1PNL - chains A and B; structure by X-ray diffraction, 2.50 A resolution.

# Chain A
Molecule: Penicillin amidohydrolase
Source organism: Escherichia coli
Notes: EC 3.5.1.11
Reference sequence: P06875 (PAC_ECOLI); residues 1-209 here correspond to UniProt positions 27-235 (UniProt number = residue number + 26)
Sequence (209 residues; numbered 1 to 209; the number before each row is that of its first residue):
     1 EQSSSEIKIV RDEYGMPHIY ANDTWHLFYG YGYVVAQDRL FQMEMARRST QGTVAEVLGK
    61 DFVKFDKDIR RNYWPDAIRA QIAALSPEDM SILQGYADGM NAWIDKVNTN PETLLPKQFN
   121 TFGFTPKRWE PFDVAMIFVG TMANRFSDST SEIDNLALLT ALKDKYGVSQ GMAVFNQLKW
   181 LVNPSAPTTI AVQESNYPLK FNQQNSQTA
Unresolved in the structure: 1-2, 196-209
Ion coordination: Ca2+: Glu152 (shared with Asp73(B), Val75(B), Asp76(B), Pro205(B) of chain B)
Curated features (UniProtKB/Swiss-Prot):
  - binding site (Ca(2+)): Glu152

# Chain B
Molecule: Penicillin amidohydrolase
Source organism: Escherichia coli
Notes: EC 3.5.1.11
Reference sequence: P06875 (PAC_ECOLI); residues 1-557 here correspond to UniProt positions 290-846 (UniProt number = residue number + 289)
Sequence (557 residues; each row starts with the number of its first residue):
     1 SNMWVIGKSK AQDAKAIMVN GPQFGWYAPA YTYGIGLHGA GYDVTGNTPF AYPGLVFGHN
    61 GVISWGSTAG FGDDVDIFAE RLSAEKPGYY LHNGKWVKML SREETITVKN GQAETFTVWR
   121 TVHGNILQTD QTTQTAYAKS RAWDGKEVAS LLAWTHQMKA KNWQEWTQQA AKQALTINWY
   181 YADVNGNIGY VHTGAYPDRQ SGHDPRLPVP GTGKWDWKGL LPFEMNPKVY NPQSGYIANW
   241 NNSPQKDYPA SDLFAFLWGG ADRVTEIDRL LEQKPRLTAD QAWDVIRQTS RQDLNLRLFL
   301 PTLQAATSGL TQSDPRRQLV ETLTRWDGIN LLNDDGKTWQ QPGSAILNVW LTSMLKRTVV
   361 AAVPMPFDKW YSASGYETTQ DGPTGSLNIS VGAKILYEAV QGDKSPIPQA VDLFAGKPQQ
   421 EVVLAALEDT WETLSKRYGN NVSNWKTPAM ALTFRANNFF GVPQAAAEET RHQAEYQNRG
   481 TENDMIVFSP TTSDRPVLAW DVVAPGQSGF IAPDGTVDKH YEDQLKMYEN FGRKSLWLTK
   541 QDVEAHKESQ EVLHVQR
Ion coordination: Ca2+: Asp73, Val75, Asp76, Pro205, Asp252 (shared with Glu152(A) of chain A)
Small-molecule neighbours: 2-phenylacetic acid (PAC): Ser1, Pro22, Gln23, Phe24, Ser67, Thr68, Ala69, Ile177, Asn241
Curated features (UniProtKB/Swiss-Prot):
  - active site: Ser1 (Nucleophile)
  - binding site (Ca(2+)): Asp73, Val75, Asp76, Pro205, Asp252

# How chain A and chain B interact
Residue-residue contacts (317):
  Ser4(A) - Gln556(B)
  Ser5(A) - Leu553(B)
  Ser5(A) - His554(B)
  Ser5(A) - Val555(B)  hydrogen bond (backbone-backbone)
  Glu6(A) - Val552(B)
  Glu6(A) - Leu553(B)
  Glu6(A) - His554(B)  salt bridge
  Ile7(A) - Glu551(B)
  Ile7(A) - Val552(B)
  Ile7(A) - Leu553(B)  hydrogen bond (backbone-backbone)
  Lys8(A) - Glu551(B)
  Lys8(A) - Val552(B)
  Ile9(A) - Ser549(B)
  Ile9(A) - Gln550(B)
  Ile9(A) - Glu551(B)  hydrogen bond (backbone-backbone)
  Ile9(A) - Leu553(B)  hydrophobic
  Val10(A) - Val543(B)  hydrophobic
  Val10(A) - Lys547(B)
  Val10(A) - Ser549(B)
  Arg11(A) - Lys547(B)
  Arg11(A) - Glu548(B)  hydrogen bond (backbone-backbone)
  Arg11(A) - Ser549(B)  hydrogen bond (backbone-backbone)
  Asp12(A) - Trp537(B)
  Asp12(A) - His546(B)
  Asp12(A) - Glu548(B)
  Glu13(A) - His520(B)  hydrogen bond (backbone-side chain)
  Glu13(A) - Trp537(B)  hydrogen bond
  Glu13(A) - His546(B)  hydrogen bond (backbone-backbone)
  Glu13(A) - Glu548(B)
  Tyr14(A) - Gln507(B)
  Tyr14(A) - His520(B)
  Tyr14(A) - Asp523(B)
  Tyr14(A) - Met527(B)
  Tyr14(A) - Lys534(B)
  Gly15(A) - Gln507(B)
  Gly15(A) - His520(B)
  Met16(A) - Gly34(B)
  Met16(A) - Ile35(B)
  Met16(A) - Gly36(B)
  Met16(A) - Thr45(B)
  Met16(A) - Gly46(B)
  Met16(A) - Leu536(B)  hydrophobic
  Pro17(A) - Tyr33(B)
  Pro17(A) - Gly34(B)
  Pro17(A) - Ile35(B)
  Pro17(A) - Gly36(B)  hydrogen bond (backbone-backbone)
  Pro17(A) - Gln507(B)
  His18(A) - Gly36(B)
  His18(A) - His38(B)
  His18(A) - Thr45(B)
  His18(A) - Trp537(B)  hydrogen bond (side chain-backbone)
  His18(A) - Val543(B)
  Ile19(A) - Ile35(B)  hydrophobic
  Ile19(A) - Gly36(B)  hydrogen bond (backbone-backbone)
  Ile19(A) - Leu37(B)
  Ile19(A) - His38(B)  hydrogen bond (backbone-backbone)
  Tyr20(A) - His38(B)
  Tyr20(A) - Val543(B)
  Ala21(A) - His38(B)  hydrogen bond (backbone-backbone)
  Ala21(A) - Gly39(B)
  Ala21(A) - Ala40(B)
  Asp23(A) - Ala40(B)
  Thr24(A) - Ala40(B)
  Trp25(A) - Val555(B)  hydrophobic
  Trp25(A) - Arg557(B)
  His26(A) - Val555(B)  hydrogen bond (side chain-backbone)
  His26(A) - Gln556(B)
  Leu27(A) - His38(B)
  Leu27(A) - Gly39(B)
  Leu27(A) - Tyr42(B)  hydrophobic
  Phe28(A) - Pro53(B)
  Tyr29(A) - Val555(B)
  Tyr31(A) - Tyr33(B)  hydrophobic
  Tyr31(A) - Ile35(B)
  Tyr31(A) - Leu37(B)  hydrophobic
  Tyr31(A) - Thr48(B)
  Tyr31(A) - Ala51(B)  hydrogen bond (side chain-backbone)
  Tyr31(A) - Tyr52(B)  hydrogen bond (side chain-backbone)
  Tyr31(A) - Pro53(B)
  Tyr33(A) - Glu551(B)  hydrogen bond
  Tyr33(A) - Leu553(B)  hydrophobic
  Val34(A) - Tyr33(B)  hydrogen bond (backbone-side chain)
  Val35(A) - Tyr33(B)
  Val35(A) - Ala51(B)  hydrophobic
  Gln37(A) - Glu551(B)
  Asp38(A) - Tyr33(B)  hydrogen bond
  Asp38(A) - Gln507(B)
  Asp38(A) - Ser508(B)
  Asp38(A) - Gly509(B)  hydrogen bond (backbone-backbone)
  Asp38(A) - Phe510(B)  hydrogen bond (backbone-backbone)
  Arg39(A) - Ala30(B)  hydrogen bond (side chain-backbone)
  Arg39(A) - Thr32(B)  hydrogen bond (side chain-backbone)
  Arg39(A) - Tyr33(B)
  Arg39(A) - Gly506(B)  hydrogen bond (side chain-backbone)
  Arg39(A) - Gln507(B)  hydrogen bond (side chain-backbone)
  Arg39(A) - Gly509(B)
  Phe41(A) - Gln464(B)
  Phe41(A) - Ala465(B)
  Gln42(A) - Pro29(B)  hydrogen bond (side chain-backbone)
  Gln42(A) - Ala30(B)  hydrogen bond (side chain-backbone)
  Gln42(A) - Gln464(B)  hydrogen bond
  Met43(A) - Phe50(B)
  Met45(A) - Val462(B)  hydrophobic
  Met45(A) - Pro463(B)
  Ala46(A) - Phe50(B)  hydrophobic
  Ser49(A) - Asn458(B)  hydrogen bond
  Ser49(A) - Phe460(B)
  Ser49(A) - Val462(B)
  Thr50(A) - Phe460(B)
  Val54(A) - Val462(B)  hydrophobic
  Ala55(A) - Thr107(B)
  Ala55(A) - Val108(B)
  Ala55(A) - Lys109(B)  hydrogen bond (backbone-backbone)
  Glu56(A) - Thr107(B)  hydrogen bond (backbone-backbone)
  Glu56(A) - Lys109(B)  hydrogen bond (backbone-backbone)
  Val57(A) - Lys109(B)
  Leu58(A) - Pro463(B)
  Gly59(A) - Val108(B)
  Gly59(A) - Lys109(B)
  Lys60(A) - Val108(B)
  Phe62(A) - Gly461(B)
  Val63(A) - Val108(B)  hydrophobic
  Val63(A) - Glu114(B)
  Phe65(A) - Phe460(B)  hydrophobic
  Phe65(A) - Val462(B)  hydrophobic
  Asp66(A) - Ile106(B)
  Lys67(A) - Glu114(B)  salt bridge
  Lys67(A) - Phe116(B)
  Arg70(A) - Arg102(B)  hydrogen bond (backbone-side chain)
  Arg70(A) - Glu104(B)  salt bridge
  Arg70(A) - Thr105(B)  hydrogen bond (side chain-backbone)
  Arg70(A) - Ile106(B)
  Arg70(A) - Phe116(B)
  Arg71(A) - Phe116(B)
  Arg71(A) - Asn125(B)  hydrogen bond (backbone-side chain)
  Asn72(A) - Asn125(B)
  Asn72(A) - Lys139(B)  hydrogen bond
  Asn72(A) - Arg141(B)  hydrogen bond (backbone-side chain)
  Tyr73(A) - Arg102(B)  hydrogen bond (backbone-side chain)
  Tyr73(A) - Asn125(B)  hydrogen bond (backbone-side chain)
  Trp74(A) - Leu100(B)  hydrophobic
  Trp74(A) - Ser101(B)
  Trp74(A) - Arg102(B)
  Trp74(A) - Val118(B)
  Trp74(A) - Arg120(B)
  Trp74(A) - Asn125(B)
  Pro75(A) - Arg102(B)
  Ile78(A) - Glu147(B)
  Gln81(A) - Gly145(B)
  Gln81(A) - Lys146(B)
  Gln81(A) - Glu147(B)  hydrogen bond
  Gln81(A) - Val148(B)  hydrogen bond (side chain-backbone)
  Leu85(A) - Leu152(B)  hydrophobic
  Glu88(A) - His156(B)  salt bridge
  Glu88(A) - Lys159(B)  salt bridge
  Asp89(A) - Leu152(B)
  Asp89(A) - His156(B)  salt bridge
  Ser91(A) - Arg557(B)  hydrogen bond
  Ile92(A) - Pro53(B)  hydrophobic
  Gln94(A) - Arg557(B)
  Tyr96(A) - Ala51(B)  hydrogen bond (side chain-backbone)
  Tyr96(A) - Pro53(B)  hydrophobic
  Pro111(A) - Pro513(B)
  Glu112(A) - Pro513(B)
  Thr113(A) - Pro513(B)
  Leu114(A) - Phe510(B)
  Leu115(A) - Pro513(B)
  Pro116(A) - Phe510(B)  hydrophobic
  Pro116(A) - Ile511(B)
  Lys117(A) - Ile511(B)  hydrogen bond (backbone-backbone)
  Lys117(A) - Ala512(B)
  Lys117(A) - Gly515(B)
  Gln118(A) - Glu469(B)  hydrogen bond
  Gln118(A) - Ile511(B)
  Ile137(A) - Phe50(B)  hydrophobic
  Ile137(A) - Tyr52(B)
  Phe138(A) - Tyr52(B)  hydrophobic
  Phe138(A) - Glu147(B)
  Phe138(A) - Leu151(B)
  Phe138(A) - Trp154(B)  hydrophobic
  Val139(A) - Glu147(B)
  Gly140(A) - Phe460(B)
  Thr141(A) - Tyr31(B)
  Thr141(A) - Phe50(B)
  Thr141(A) - Tyr52(B)  hydrogen bond
  Thr141(A) - Phe460(B)
  Met142(A) - Tyr52(B)
  Met142(A) - Trp154(B)  hydrophobic
  Met142(A) - Leu175(B)  hydrophobic
  Ala143(A) - Trp143(B)
  Ala143(A) - Leu175(B)  hydrophobic
  Asn144(A) - Trp143(B)
  Arg145(A) - Phe24(B)  hydrogen bond (side chain-backbone)
  Arg145(A) - Tyr27(B)
  Arg145(A) - Tyr31(B)  hydrogen bond
  Arg145(A) - Phe459(B)
  Phe146(A) - Phe24(B)  hydrophobic
  Ser147(A) - Asp74(B)  hydrogen bond
  Ser147(A) - Val75(B)
  Ser147(A) - Trp143(B)  hydrogen bond (backbone-side chain)
  Ser147(A) - Leu175(B)
  Ser147(A) - Thr176(B)  hydrogen bond (side chain-backbone)
  Asp148(A) - Lys139(B)  salt bridge
  Asp148(A) - Arg141(B)  salt bridge
  Asp148(A) - Trp143(B)
  Ser149(A) - Ser251(B)
  Thr150(A) - Val75(B)
  Thr150(A) - Ile77(B)
  Thr150(A) - Asp252(B)
  Thr150(A) - Leu253(B)
  Ser151(A) - Asp252(B)  hydrogen bond (backbone-side chain)
  Ser151(A) - Leu253(B)
  Ser151(A) - Phe254(B)  hydrogen bond (side chain-backbone)
  Glu152(A) - Val75(B)
  Glu152(A) - Asp76(B)
  Glu152(A) - Ile77(B)  hydrogen bond (side chain-backbone)
  Glu152(A) - Pro205(B)
  Glu152(A) - Arg206(B)
  Glu152(A) - Leu207(B)
  Glu152(A) - Pro208(B)
  Glu152(A) - Asp252(B)
  Ile153(A) - Ile77(B)  hydrophobic
  Ile153(A) - Gln128(B)
  Ile153(A) - Tyr137(B)  hydrophobic
  Asp154(A) - Phe254(B)
  Asp154(A) - Trp370(B)
  Asn155(A) - Arg206(B)  hydrogen bond (side chain-backbone)
  Asn155(A) - Leu207(B)
  Asn155(A) - Asp252(B)  hydrogen bond (side chain-backbone)
  Asn155(A) - Phe254(B)
  Leu156(A) - Leu207(B)  hydrophobic
  Ala157(A) - Phe367(B)
  Leu158(A) - Phe367(B)  hydrophobic
  Leu158(A) - Trp370(B)  hydrophobic
  Leu158(A) - Tyr371(B)
  Leu159(A) - Leu207(B)  hydrophobic
  Ala161(A) - Pro364(B)
  Ala161(A) - Phe367(B)  hydrophobic
  Leu162(A) - Pro364(B)
  Lys165(A) - Ala362(B)
  Lys165(A) - Pro364(B)
  Tyr166(A) - Ala362(B)  hydrogen bond (side chain-backbone)
  Tyr166(A) - Val411(B)  hydrophobic
  Gln170(A) - Ala410(B)  hydrogen bond (side chain-backbone)
  Met172(A) - Arg206(B)
  Ala173(A) - Ala410(B)
  Val174(A) - Ala410(B)
  Val174(A) - Val411(B)  hydrophobic
  Phe175(A) - Arg206(B)
  Asn176(A) - Arg206(B)  hydrogen bond
  Gln177(A) - Ile407(B)
  Gln177(A) - Pro408(B)
  Gln177(A) - Gln409(B)  hydrogen bond
  Gln177(A) - Ala410(B)  hydrogen bond (side chain-backbone)
  Gln177(A) - Val411(B)  hydrogen bond (side chain-backbone)
  Leu178(A) - Leu257(B)
  Leu178(A) - Val363(B)  hydrophobic
  Leu178(A) - Ile395(B)
  Lys179(A) - Arg206(B)  hydrogen bond (backbone-side chain)
  Lys179(A) - Ser251(B)  hydrogen bond (side chain-backbone)
  Lys179(A) - Asp252(B)
  Lys179(A) - Leu253(B)  hydrogen bond (side chain-backbone)
  Lys179(A) - Phe256(B)  hydrogen bond (side chain-backbone)
  Lys179(A) - Leu257(B)
  Trp180(A) - Arg206(B)
  Trp180(A) - Leu257(B)  hydrophobic
  Trp180(A) - Trp258(B)  hydrogen bond (side chain-backbone)
  Trp180(A) - Gly259(B)
  Trp180(A) - Glu398(B)
  Trp180(A) - Ile407(B)  hydrophobic
  Leu181(A) - Pro205(B)  hydrophobic
  Leu181(A) - Arg206(B)
  Leu181(A) - Pro249(B)
  Val182(A) - Asp247(B)
  Val182(A) - Tyr248(B)
  Val182(A) - Pro249(B)
  Val182(A) - Ile407(B)
  Asn183(A) - Trp258(B)
  Asn183(A) - Gly259(B)
  Asn183(A) - Gly260(B)
  Asn183(A) - Glu398(B)  hydrogen bond
  Asn183(A) - Pro406(B)
  Asn183(A) - Ile407(B)
  Pro184(A) - Pro406(B)  hydrophobic
  Ser185(A) - Gly260(B)
  Ser185(A) - Pro406(B)
  Ala186(A) - Trp258(B)
  Ala186(A) - Gly259(B)
  Pro187(A) - Asn242(B)  hydrogen bond (backbone-side chain)
  Pro187(A) - Ser243(B)
  Pro187(A) - Gly259(B)
  Pro187(A) - Asp262(B)
  Pro187(A) - Val264(B)  hydrophobic
  Pro187(A) - Thr265(B)
  Thr188(A) - Asn242(B)
  Thr188(A) - Ser243(B)
  Thr188(A) - Gln245(B)
  Thr188(A) - Lys246(B)
  Thr189(A) - Tyr190(B)
  Thr189(A) - Ile237(B)
  Thr189(A) - Ala238(B)  hydrogen bond (side chain-backbone)
  Thr189(A) - Asn239(B)  hydrogen bond
  Thr189(A) - Asn242(B)  hydrogen bond
  Thr189(A) - Ser243(B)  hydrogen bond (backbone-backbone)
  Thr189(A) - Pro244(B)  hydrogen bond (backbone-backbone)
  Ile190(A) - Tyr190(B)  hydrophobic
  Ile190(A) - Pro227(B)  hydrophobic
  Ile190(A) - Lys228(B)
  Ile190(A) - Val229(B)  hydrophobic
  Ile190(A) - Pro244(B)  hydrogen bond (backbone-backbone)
  Ile190(A) - Gln245(B)
  Val192(A) - Lys246(B)
  Gln193(A) - Gln233(B)
  Glu194(A) - Val229(B)
  Glu194(A) - Pro232(B)
  Glu194(A) - Gln233(B)  hydrogen bond (side chain-backbone)
  Ser195(A) - Gln245(B)  hydrogen bond
Interface residues without a listed pair, chain A (134 interface residues in all): Asn22, Ile69, Ile82, Leu93, Asn120, Phe122, Gly123, Val134, Ala135
Interface residues without a listed pair, chain B (159 interface residues in all): Val56, Phe71, Asp73, Trp119, Leu127, Ala149, Ser150, Thr155, Ile177, Asp204, Ala250, Val359, Lys394, Leu413, Ala466, Val503, Gln524, Lys540, Glu544

# Summary
The interface between chain A and chain B involves 134 residues on one side and 159 on the other, with 77
hydrogen bonds and 8 salt bridges. Polar pairs include Glu6(A)-His554(B), Lys67(A)-Glu114(B) and
Arg70(A)-Glu104(B). Ligands of chain B: 2-phenylacetic acid.
Chain A is Penicillin amidohydrolase and chain B is Penicillin amidohydrolase, both from Escherichia coli; the
structure, Penicillin acylase has a single-amino-acid catalytic centre, was determined by X-ray diffraction
together with 1PNK and 1PNM from the same study.
